Entry 6EZN (electron microscopy, 3.30 A resolution); this record covers chains B and H of the 8 polymer chains in the assembly.

Chain B:
Protein: Dolichyl-diphosphooligosaccharide--protein glycosyltransferase subunit OST2
From: Saccharomyces cerevisiae (strain ATCC 204508 / S288c)
Notes: EC 2.4.99.18
Reference sequence: P46964 (OST2_YEAST); numbering as in UniProt (aligned over 1-130)
Chain sequence (130 residues; each row starts with the number of its first residue):
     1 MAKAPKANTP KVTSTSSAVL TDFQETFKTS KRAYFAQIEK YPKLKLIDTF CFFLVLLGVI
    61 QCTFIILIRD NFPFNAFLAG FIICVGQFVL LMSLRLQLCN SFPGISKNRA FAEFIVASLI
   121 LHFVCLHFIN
Unresolved in the structure: 1-20
Residues lining bound ligands: palmitoyl-linoleoyl phosphatidylcholine (CPL; 1-palmitoyl-2-linoleoyl-sn-glycero-3-phosphocholine): Val116, Leu119, Ile120, Phe123, Val124, His127, Asn130
UniProt features mapped onto this chain:
  - mutagenesis: Ser16 (S16P: In OST2-3; ts; reduced activity), Glu25 (E25G: In OST2-3; ts; reduced activity), Lys31 (K31M: In OST2-1; ts; reduced activity), Asp48 (D48V: In OST2-2; ts; reduced activity), Gln61 (Q61R: In OST2-3; ts; reduced activity), Cys62 (C62S: In OST2-1; ts; reduced activity), Arg69 (R69C: In OST2-6; ts; reduced activity), Gly80 (G80E: In OST2-1; ts; reduced activity), Gly86 (G86R: In OST2-4; ts; reduced activity), Ala112 (A112S: In OST2-6; ts; reduced activity), Glu113 (E113K: In OST2-6; ts; reduced activity; E113V: In OST2-5; ts; reduced activity), Leu119 (L119S: In OST2-2; ts; reduced activity), 2 further mutagenesis entries in UniProt

Chain H:
Protein: Dolichyl-diphosphooligosaccharide--protein glycosyltransferase subunit SWP1
From: Saccharomyces cerevisiae (strain ATCC 204508 / S288c)
Notes: EC 2.4.99.18
Reference sequence: Q02795 (OSTD_YEAST); the author numbering skips numbers that UniProt does not, so the offset changes along the chain: 0-35 = UniProt 1-36; 37-286 = UniProt 37-286
Chain sequence (286 residues; numbered 0 to 286; 1 number in that range is skipped by the numbering (no residue carries it; nothing is unmodelled there); the number before each row is that of its first residue; numbering starts at 0):
     0 MQFFKTLAAL VSCISFVLAY VAQDVHVSFP STAGKS
    37 RVMIGKVEPR IGIDETVPTT ITVEDPNEVI QVNFAIESTN KPFQNTLLIG LPNKNLEMAF
    97 EPEIKDNGKL SMYKYRIDLA KLDAALLQEA SRSPEPIKAT LILASSTAKP KENLFREILQ
   157 LNLNFDVDHS DSSLVDKFGI KPEIHHIFHA EPKRVAKPIA VIFVLIIFIT ILSLIVTWLN
   217 SCAAAFNNIP TGVTAVYFLG FIATIVGFEV IFARYYLGTS IFETLFSSLY LGAPGLLTST
   277 KFLRSFGQTI
Unresolved in the structure: 0-21, 169-171, 285-286
Residues lining bound ligands: palmitoyl-linoleoyl phosphatidylcholine (CPL; 1-palmitoyl-2-linoleoyl-sn-glycero-3-phosphocholine): Phe244, Phe248, Tyr251, Tyr252, Gly254, Thr255, Ser256, Ile257

How chain B and chain H interact:
Contacting residue pairs (36; chain B residue first):
  Lys43(B) with Gln284(H), hydrogen bond
  Lys45(B) with Cys218(H); Ala220(H)
  Leu46(B) with Trp214(H); Ala220(H), hydrophobic
  Thr49(B) with Trp214(H)
  Phe50(B) with Leu210(H), hydrophobic; Trp214(H), hydrophobic
  Phe53(B) with Ser209(H); Leu210(H), hydrophobic
  Leu57(B) with Thr206(H)
  Ile60(B) with Ile202(H), hydrophobic; Ile203(H), hydrophobic; Thr206(H)
  Phe64(B) with Phe199(H), hydrophobic
  Leu67(B) with Phe199(H), hydrophobic
  Asp70(B) with Lys189(H); Arg190(H)
  Phe72(B) with Pro188(H), hydrophobic; Arg190(H)
  Lys107(B) with Gln284(H)
  Asn108(B) with Phe282(H), hydrogen bond (side chain-backbone); Gly283(H)
  Ile115(B) with Phe237(H), hydrophobic; Ile241(H), hydrophobic
  Leu119(B) with Glu245(H); Phe248(H)
  His122(B) with Glu245(H), salt bridge
  Phe123(B) with Phe248(H), hydrophobic; Tyr251(H), hydrophobic; Ile257(H), hydrophobic
  Leu126(B) with Phe248(H), hydrophobic; Tyr252(H)
  His127(B) with Tyr251(H)
  Ile129(B) with Tyr252(H), hydrophobic
  Asn130(B) with Tyr252(H)
Also at the interface, not in a pair above, chain B (26 interface residues in all): Thr63, Ile68, Phe111, Ala112
Also at the interface, not in a pair above, chain H (28 interface residues in all): Val191, Ile195, Ile207, Thr213, Phe244, Leu279

Overview:
26 residues of chain B face 28 of chain H across their interface, with 2 hydrogen bonds and 1 salt bridge.
Polar contacts include His122(B)-Glu245(H), Lys43(B)-Gln284(H) and Asn108(B)-Phe282(H). Palmitoyl-linoleoyl
phosphatidylcholine is bound between chain B and chain H.
Chain B is Dolichyl-diphosphooligosaccharide--protein glycosyltransferase subunit OST2 and chain H is
Dolichyl-diphosphooligosaccharide--protein glycosyltransferase subunit SWP1, both from Saccharomyces
cerevisiae (strain ATCC 204508 / S288c); the structure, Cryo-EM structure of the yeast
oligosaccharyltransferase (OST) complex, was determined by electron microscopy.
